8QG0 - chains B and Q of the 4 polymer chains in the assembly; structure by electron microscopy, 3.43 A resolution.

# Chain B
Molecule: AfAgo-N protein
Organism: Archaeoglobus fulgidus
Notes: engineered mutation(s): N-terminal His-tag
UniProtKB: A0A075WKW4 (A0A075WKW4_ARCFL); residue numbers follow UniProt; this construct covers 2-250
Sequence (273 residues; row label = number of the first residue in the row; numbers below 1 keep their minus sign (Met-22 is residue -22)):
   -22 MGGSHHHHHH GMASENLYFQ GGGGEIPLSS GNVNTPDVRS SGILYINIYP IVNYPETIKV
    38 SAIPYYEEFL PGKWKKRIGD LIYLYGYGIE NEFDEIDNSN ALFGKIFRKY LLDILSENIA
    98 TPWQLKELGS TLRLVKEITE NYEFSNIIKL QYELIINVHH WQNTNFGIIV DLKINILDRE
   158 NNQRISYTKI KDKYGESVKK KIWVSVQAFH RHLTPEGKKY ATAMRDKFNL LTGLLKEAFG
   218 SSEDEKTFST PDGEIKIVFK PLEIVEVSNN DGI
Disordered / not traced: -22 to 17, 247-250
Sequence notes: initiating methionine (-22); expression tag (-21 to 1)

# Chain Q
Molecule: RNA guide 17 nt
Sequence (17 nucleotides; numbered 1 to 17; the number before each row is that of its first residue):
     1 AUUGUACACG GCCGAAU

# Interface between chain B and chain Q
Residue-residue contacts - 18 pairs, chain B then chain Q:
  Gly56(B) - U17(Q)  phosphate contact
  Lys150(B) - A8(Q)  salt bridge to the phosphate
  Ile151(B) - A8(Q)  hydrogen bond to the phosphate
  Ile151(B) - C9(Q)  phosphate contact
  Asn152(B) - C9(Q)  phosphate contact
  Ile153(B) - A8(Q)  sugar contact
  Ile153(B) - C9(Q)  phosphate contact
  Arg161(B) - C9(Q)  salt bridge to the phosphate
  Arg161(B) - G10(Q)  phosphate contact
  Ile162(B) - A8(Q)  sugar contact
  Ser163(B) - A8(Q)  sugar contact
  Tyr164(B) - C7(Q)  hydrogen bond to the sugar
  Tyr164(B) - A8(Q)  hydrogen bond to the sugar
  Gln184(B) - C7(Q)  hydrogen bond to the sugar
  His187(B) - C7(Q)  salt bridge to the phosphate
  His187(B) - A8(Q)  salt bridge to the phosphate
  His189(B) - A6(Q)  hydrogen bond to the sugar
  His189(B) - C7(Q)  salt bridge to the phosphate
Interface residues without a listed pair, chain B (14 interface residues in all): Arg54, Val183

# Summary
14 residues of chain B and 6 residues of chain Q are in contact, with 5 hydrogen bonds and 5 salt bridges.
Among the polar pairs are Tyr164(B)-C7(Q), Tyr164(B)-A8(Q) and Gln184(B)-C7(Q).
Chain B is AfAgo-N protein (Archaeoglobus fulgidus) and chain Q is RNA guide 17 nt; the structure,
Archaeoglobus fulgidus AfAgo complex with AfAgo-N protein (fAfAgo) bound with 17 nt RNA guide and 17 ..., was
determined by electron microscopy (same publication as 8OK9, 8OLD, 8OLJ and 8PVV).
